8VR9 - chains A and B of the 5 polymer chains in the assembly; structure by electron microscopy, 3.06 A resolution.

Chain A:
Molecule: HLA class I histocompatibility antigen, A alpha chain
Source organism: Homo sapiens
Notes: fragment: extracellular domain
UniProtKB: P04439 (HLAA_HUMAN); residues 1-275 here correspond to UniProt positions 25-299 (UniProt number = residue number + 24)
Chain sequence (278 residues; each row starts with the number of its first residue; numbers below 1 keep their minus sign (Met-2 is residue -2)):
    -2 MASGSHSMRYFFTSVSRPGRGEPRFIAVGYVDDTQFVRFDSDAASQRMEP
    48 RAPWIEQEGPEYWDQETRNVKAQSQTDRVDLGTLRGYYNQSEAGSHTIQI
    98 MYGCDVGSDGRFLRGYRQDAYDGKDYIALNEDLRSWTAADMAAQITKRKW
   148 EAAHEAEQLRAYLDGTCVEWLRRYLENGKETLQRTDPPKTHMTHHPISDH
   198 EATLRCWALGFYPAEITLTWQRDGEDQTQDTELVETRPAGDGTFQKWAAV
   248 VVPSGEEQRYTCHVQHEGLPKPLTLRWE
Disordered / not traced: -2 to 0, 275
Cystine bridges: Cys101-Cys164, Cys203-Cys259
Construct notes: initiating methionine (-2); expression tag (-1 to 0)
Ligand contacts: AMG 510 (bound form) (MOV): Gln155, Leu156, Ala158, Tyr159, Thr163
Swiss-Prot annotation at these positions:
  - region: Glu275 (Connecting peptide)
  - binding site (a peptide antigen): Tyr7, Thr73, Tyr84, Asp116, Thr143, Lys146, Tyr159, Tyr171
  - modified residue: Tyr59 (Sulfotyrosine)
  - glycosylation: Asn86 (N-linked (GlcNAc...) asparagine)

Chain B:
Molecule: Beta-2-microglobulin
Source organism: Homo sapiens
UniProtKB: P61769 (B2MG_HUMAN); residues 21-119 here = UniProt positions 21-119
Chain sequence (101 residues; each row starts with the number of its first residue):
    19 GSIQRTPKIQVYSRHPAENGKSNFLNCYVSGFHPSDIEVDLLKNGERIEK
    69 VEHSDLSFSKDWSFYLLYYTEFTPTEKDEYACRVNHVTLSQPKIVKWDRD
   119 M
Disordered / not traced: 19
Cystine bridges: Cys45-Cys100
Construct notes: expression tag (19-20)
Swiss-Prot annotation at these positions:
  - modified residue: Gln22 (Pyrrolidone carboxylic acid)
  - glycosylation: Ile21 (N-linked (Glc) (glycation) isoleucine), Lys39 (N-linked (Glc) (glycation) lysine), Lys61 (N-linked (Glc) (glycation) lysine), Lys68 (N-linked (Glc) (glycation) lysine), Lys78 (N-linked (Glc) (glycation) lysine), Lys111 (N-linked (Glc) (glycation) lysine), Lys114 (N-linked (Glc) (glycation) lysine)

Interface between chain A and chain B:
Contacting residue pairs - 54 pairs, chain A then chain B:
  Phe8(A) - Ser75(B)
  Phe8(A) - Phe76(B)  hydrophobic
  Phe9(A) - Phe76(B)
  Thr10(A) - Phe76(B)
  Thr10(A) - Phe82(B)
  Val12(A) - Ser53(B)
  Ile23(A) - Leu74(B)  hydrophobic
  Val25(A) - Asp73(B)
  Val25(A) - Leu74(B)
  Tyr27(A) - Ser75(B)
  Tyr27(A) - Tyr83(B)  hydrogen bond
  Gln32(A) - Asp73(B)  hydrogen bond
  Arg35(A) - Asp73(B)  salt bridge
  Arg48(A) - Asp73(B)  salt bridge
  Thr94(A) - Phe82(B)
  Gln96(A) - His51(B)
  Gln96(A) - Phe76(B)
  Gln96(A) - Trp80(B)  hydrogen bond (side chain-backbone)
  Gln96(A) - Phe82(B)
  Ile97(A) - Phe76(B)
  Met98(A) - Phe76(B)  hydrophobic
  Met98(A) - Trp80(B)  hydrophobic
  Gln115(A) - Trp80(B)
  Asp116(A) - Trp80(B)
  Ala117(A) - Trp80(B)  hydrophobic
  Asp119(A) - Ser20(B)
  Asp119(A) - His51(B)
  Gly120(A) - Arg23(B)
  Gly120(A) - His51(B)  hydrogen bond (backbone-side chain)
  Gly120(A) - Trp80(B)
  Asp122(A) - Trp80(B)  hydrogen bond
  His192(A) - Asp118(B)  salt bridge
  Arg202(A) - Asp118(B)  hydrogen bond (side chain-backbone)
  Arg202(A) - Met119(B)
  Trp204(A) - Asp118(B)
  Trp204(A) - Met119(B)  hydrophobic
  Val231(A) - Gln28(B)
  Glu232(A) - Lys26(B)  salt bridge
  Glu232(A) - Gln28(B)
  Glu232(A) - Ser48(B)  hydrogen bond
  Arg234(A) - Gln28(B)
  Arg234(A) - Tyr30(B)
  Arg234(A) - Met119(B)
  Pro235(A) - Tyr30(B)  hydrogen bond (backbone-side chain)
  Pro235(A) - Tyr46(B)
  Ala236(A) - Arg32(B)  hydrogen bond (backbone-side chain)
  Ala236(A) - Asn44(B)
  Gly237(A) - Arg32(B)  hydrogen bond (backbone-side chain)
  Asp238(A) - Arg32(B)
  Asp238(A) - His33(B)
  Gln242(A) - Tyr30(B)
  Gln242(A) - Ser31(B)  hydrogen bond (side chain-backbone)
  Gln242(A) - Arg32(B)  hydrogen bond (side chain-backbone)
  Trp244(A) - Met119(B)
Interface residues without a listed pair, chain A (37 interface residues in all): Ser92, Tyr113, Lys121, Leu206, Thr233
Interface residues without a listed pair, chain B (29 interface residues in all): Pro34, Pro52, Asp54, Lys78, Asp79, Ser81, Leu85

In short:
37 residues of chain A and 29 residues of chain B are in contact; the contacts include 12 hydrogen bonds and 4
salt bridges. Polar contacts include Arg35(A)-Asp73(B), Arg48(A)-Asp73(B) and His192(A)-Asp118(B). Bound to
chain A: AMG 510 (bound form).
Here chain A is HLA class I histocompatibility antigen, A alpha chain and chain B is Beta-2-microglobulin,
both from Homo sapiens. Entry 8VR9 (Structure of a synthetic antibody in complex with a class I MHC presenting
a hapten-peptide conjugate) was determined by electron microscopy (same publication as 8VRA and 8VRB).
